PDB entry 8XON | electron microscopy, 1.96 A resolution | chains Q and I of the 21 polymer chains in the assembly

Chain Q:
Protein: NDP-hexose 4-ketoreductase
Source organism: Streptomyces hawaiiensis
UniProtKB: A0A6G5RIJ6 (A0A6G5RIJ6_9ACTN); residues 157-816 here = UniProt positions 157-816
Chain sequence (696 residues; row label = number of the first residue in the row):
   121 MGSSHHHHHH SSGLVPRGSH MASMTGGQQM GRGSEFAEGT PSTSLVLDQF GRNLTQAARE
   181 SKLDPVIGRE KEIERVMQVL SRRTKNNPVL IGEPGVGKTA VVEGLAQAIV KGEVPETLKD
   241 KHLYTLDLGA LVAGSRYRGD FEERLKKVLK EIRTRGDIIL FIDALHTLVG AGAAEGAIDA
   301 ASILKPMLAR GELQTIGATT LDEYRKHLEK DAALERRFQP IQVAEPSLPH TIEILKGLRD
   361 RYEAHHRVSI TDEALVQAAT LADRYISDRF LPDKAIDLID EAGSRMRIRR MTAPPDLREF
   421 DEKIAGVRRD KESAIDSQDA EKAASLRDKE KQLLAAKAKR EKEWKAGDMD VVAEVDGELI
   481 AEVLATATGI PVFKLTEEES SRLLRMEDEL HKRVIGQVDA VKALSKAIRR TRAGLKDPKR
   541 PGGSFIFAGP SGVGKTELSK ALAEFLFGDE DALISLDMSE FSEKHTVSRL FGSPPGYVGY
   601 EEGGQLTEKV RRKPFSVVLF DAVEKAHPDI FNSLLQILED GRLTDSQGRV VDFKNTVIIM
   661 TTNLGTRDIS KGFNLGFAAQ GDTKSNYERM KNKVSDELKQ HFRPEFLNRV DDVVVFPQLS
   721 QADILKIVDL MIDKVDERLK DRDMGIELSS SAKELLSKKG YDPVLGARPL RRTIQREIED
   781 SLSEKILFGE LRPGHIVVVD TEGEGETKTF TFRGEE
Disordered / not traced: 121-163, 411-471
Differences from the reference sequence: initiating methionine (121); expression tag (122-156); engineered mutation A284 (Glu in A0A6G5RIJ6), A440 (Phe in A0A6G5RIJ6), A622 (Glu in A0A6G5RIJ6)
Ion coordination: Mg2+: T556 (together with ATP)
Small-molecule neighbours:
  - ADP (adenosine-5'-diphosphate): D184, P185, V186, I187, R189, E213, P214, G215, V216, G217, K218, T219, A220, I354, L358, P392, I396
  - ATP (adenosine-5'-triphosphate), molecule 1: A333, R336, R337
  - ATP, molecule 2: R513, V514, I515, Q517, P550, S551, G552, V553, G554, K555, T556, E557, N663, L719, I727, L730, M731, A767, R768, R771
  - ATP, molecule 3: E639, E705, R709
Reported in the primary citation:
  - binding site for casein: Y257, Y597

Chain I:
Protein: ATP-dependent Clp protease proteolytic subunit
Source organism: Streptomyces hawaiiensis
Notes: EC 3.4.21.92
UniProtKB: A0A5B9BIX9 (A0A5B9BIX9_9ACTN); numbering as in UniProt (aligned over 50-235)
Chain sequence (207 residues; each row starts with the number of its first residue):
    29 MGSSHHHHHH SSGLVPRGSH MEYDPYAKLF EERVIFLGVQ IDDASANDVM AQLLCLESMD
    89 PDRDISVYIN SPGGSFTALT AIYDTMQYVK PDVQTVCMGQ AAAAAAVLLA AGTPGKRMAL
   149 PNARVLIHQP YSETGRGQVS DLEIAANEIL RMRSQLEDML AKHSTTPVEK IREDIERDKI
   209 LTAEDALSYG LIDQVISTRK MDNSSLR
Disordered / not traced: 29-51, 235
Differences from the reference sequence: initiating methionine (29); expression tag (30-49); engineered mutation A131 (Ser in A0A5B9BIX9)
Reported in the primary citation:
  - mutagenesis - S131A: decreased catalytic activity

Chain Q / chain I interface:
Residue-residue contacts (36; chain Q residue first):
  G672(Q) - M229(I)
  G672(Q) - D230(I)  hydrogen bond (backbone-backbone)
  F673(Q) - R227(I)
  F673(Q) - M229(I)  hydrophobic
  F673(Q) - D230(I)
  N674(Q) - R227(I)
  L675(Q) - L57(I)  hydrophobic
  L675(Q) - E60(I)
  L675(Q) - R227(I)
  G676(Q) - E60(I)
  G676(Q) - Y96(I)
  G676(Q) - R227(I)  hydrogen bond (backbone-side chain)
  F677(Q) - Y96(I)  hydrogen bond (backbone-side chain)
  F677(Q) - M146(I)
  F677(Q) - L148(I)  hydrophobic
  F677(Q) - I224(I)  hydrophobic
  A678(Q) - M146(I)
  A678(Q) - I224(I)
  A679(Q) - M146(I)  hydrophobic
  A679(Q) - Q222(I)
  Q680(Q) - Q222(I)
  Q680(Q) - K228(I)
  G681(Q) - M229(I)
  G681(Q) - D230(I)
  D682(Q) - D230(I)
  D682(Q) - N231(I)
  T683(Q) - N231(I)  hydrogen bond (backbone-side chain)
  K684(Q) - N231(I)
  S685(Q) - N231(I)
  S685(Q) - S233(I)
  N686(Q) - S232(I)
  N686(Q) - S233(I)  hydrogen bond (backbone-backbone)
  Y687(Q) - L234(I)
  R689(Q) - D230(I)
  Q718(Q) - L234(I)
  L719(Q) - L234(I)
Also at the interface, not in a pair above, chain I (18 interface residues in all): Q122, V124, M126

In short:
The interface between chain Q and chain I involves 19 residues on one side and 18 on the other; the contacts
include 5 hydrogen bonds. Polar pairs include G676(Q)-R227(I), F677(Q)-Y96(I) and T683(Q)-N231(I). The paper
reports a binding site for casein at Y257(Q) and Y597(Q); S131A of chain I reduces catalytic activity.
Chain Q is NDP-hexose 4-ketoreductase and chain I is ATP-dependent Clp protease proteolytic subunit, both from
Streptomyces hawaiiensis; the structure, Cryo-EM structure of the ClpC1:ClpP1P2 degradation complex in
Streptomyces hawaiiensis, was determined by electron microscopy (same publication as 8XN4, 8XOO and 8XOP).
